3OB8 - chains A and D of the 4 polymer chains in the assembly; structure by X-ray diffraction, 2.80 A resolution.

== Chain A (and D) ==
Protein: Beta-galactosidase
From: Kluyveromyces lactis
Notes: EC 3.2.1.23; chain D of this document is another copy of the same molecule, construct and numbering; everything in this record applies to it too
UniProtKB: P00723 (BGAL_KLULA); residues 2-1025 here = UniProt positions 2-1025
Chain sequence (1032 residues; each row starts with the number of its first residue; numbers below 1 keep their minus sign (Asp-6 is residue -6)):
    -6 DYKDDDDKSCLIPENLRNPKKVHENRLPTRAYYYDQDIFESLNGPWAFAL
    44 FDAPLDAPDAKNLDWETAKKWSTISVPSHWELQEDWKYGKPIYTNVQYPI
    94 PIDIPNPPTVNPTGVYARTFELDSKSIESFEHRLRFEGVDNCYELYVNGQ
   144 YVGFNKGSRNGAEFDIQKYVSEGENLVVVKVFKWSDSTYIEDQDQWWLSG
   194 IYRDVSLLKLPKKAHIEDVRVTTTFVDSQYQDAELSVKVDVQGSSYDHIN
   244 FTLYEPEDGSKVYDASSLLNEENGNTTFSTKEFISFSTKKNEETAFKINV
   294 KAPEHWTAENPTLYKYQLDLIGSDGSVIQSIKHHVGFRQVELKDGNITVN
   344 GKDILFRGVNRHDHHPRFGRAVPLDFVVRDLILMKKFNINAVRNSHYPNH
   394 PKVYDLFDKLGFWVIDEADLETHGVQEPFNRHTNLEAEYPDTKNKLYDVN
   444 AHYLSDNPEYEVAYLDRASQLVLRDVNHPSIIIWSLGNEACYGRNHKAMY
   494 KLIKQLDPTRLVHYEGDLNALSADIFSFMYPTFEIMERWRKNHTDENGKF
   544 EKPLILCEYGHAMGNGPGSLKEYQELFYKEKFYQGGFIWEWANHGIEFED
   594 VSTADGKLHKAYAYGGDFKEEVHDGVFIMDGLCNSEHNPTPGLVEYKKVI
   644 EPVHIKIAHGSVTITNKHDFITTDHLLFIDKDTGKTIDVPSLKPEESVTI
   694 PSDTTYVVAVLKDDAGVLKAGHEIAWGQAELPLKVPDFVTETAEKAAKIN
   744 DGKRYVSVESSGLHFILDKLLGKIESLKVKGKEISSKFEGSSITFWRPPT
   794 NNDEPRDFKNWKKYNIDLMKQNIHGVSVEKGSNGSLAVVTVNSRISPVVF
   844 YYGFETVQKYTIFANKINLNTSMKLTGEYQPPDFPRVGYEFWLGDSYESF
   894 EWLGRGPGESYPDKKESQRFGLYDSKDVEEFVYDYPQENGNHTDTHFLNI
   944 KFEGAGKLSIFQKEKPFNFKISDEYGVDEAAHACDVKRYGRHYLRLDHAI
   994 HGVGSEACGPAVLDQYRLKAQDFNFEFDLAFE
Unresolved in the structure: -6 to 1
Sequence notes: expression tag (-6 to 1)
Metal / ion sites: Na+ site 1: Thr87, Asn88, Asp185, Gln186; Na+ site 2: Asp187, Phe620, Asp623 (together with beta-D-galactopyranose); Mg2+: Glu414, Glu482; Na+ site 3: Phe570, Glu573, Tyr576; Mn2+: Asp593, His975, Asp978; Na+ site 4: Tyr928, Pro929, Val970, Asp971, Ala973
Small-molecule neighbours: beta-D-galactopyranose (GAL): Asn88, Asp187, His389, Glu414, Asn481, Glu482, Met522, Tyr523, Glu551, His554, Trp582, Phe620, Asp623, Cys1001
Swiss-Prot annotation at these positions:
  - active site: Glu482 (Proton donor), Glu551 (Nucleophile)

== How chain A and chain D interact ==
Contacting residue pairs - 11 pairs, chain A then chain D:
  Ser753(A) - Asp78(D)
  Ser754(A) - Glu77(D)  hydrogen bond
  Ser754(A) - Asp78(D)
  Gly755(A) - Asp78(D)  hydrogen bond (backbone-side chain)
  Leu756(A) - Asp78(D)
  Glu946(A) - Lys612(D)
  Gly947(A) - Val594(D)
  Ala948(A) - Val594(D)
  Gly949(A) - Val594(D)
  Glu1025(A) - Lys600(D)
  Glu1025(A) - Leu601(D)  hydrogen bond (side chain-backbone)
Also at the interface, not in a pair above, chain A (11 interface residues in all): Lys741, Glu752
Also at the interface, not in a pair above, chain D (9 interface residues in all): Ser65, Lys80, Glu592

== Overview ==
11 residues of chain A face 9 of chain D across their interface, with 3 hydrogen bonds. Among the polar pairs
are Ser754(A)-Glu77(D), Gly755(A)-Asp78(D) and Glu1025(A)-Leu601(D). Chain A binds beta-D-galactopyranose.
Curated annotation (UniProt) lists active-site residues Glu482(A) and Glu551(A) on chain A.
Both chains are Beta-galactosidase (Kluyveromyces lactis). Entry 3OB8 (Structure of the beta-galactosidase
from Kluyveromyces lactis in complex with galactose) was determined by X-ray diffraction, deposited together
with 3OBA.
